PDB entry 6OW4 | X-ray diffraction, 1.99 A resolution | chains A and E of the 4 polymer chains in the assembly

# Chain A (and E)
Protein: Oxidoreductase, short chain dehydrogenase/reductase family protein
Source organism: Bifidobacterium adolescentis L2-32
Notes: chain E of this document is another copy of the same molecule, construct and numbering; everything in this record applies to it too
UniProtKB: A7A7R9 (A7A7R9_BIFAD); numbering as in UniProt (aligned over 1-294)
Sequence (294 residues; numbered 1 to 294; the number before each row is that of its first residue):
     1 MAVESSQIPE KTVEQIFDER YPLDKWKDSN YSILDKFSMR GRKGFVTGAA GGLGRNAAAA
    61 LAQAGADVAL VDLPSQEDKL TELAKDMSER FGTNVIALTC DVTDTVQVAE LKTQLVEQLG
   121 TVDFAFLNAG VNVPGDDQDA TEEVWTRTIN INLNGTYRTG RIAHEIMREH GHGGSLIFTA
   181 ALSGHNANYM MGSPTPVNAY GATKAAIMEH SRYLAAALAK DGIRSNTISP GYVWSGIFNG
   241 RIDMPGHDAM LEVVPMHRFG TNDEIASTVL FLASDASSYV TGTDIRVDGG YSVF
Not modelled in the structure: 1-16 (chain E: 1-10, 240-243)
Construct notes: conflict Ala181 (Ser in A7A7R9)
Ligand contacts: NAD (nicotinamide-adenine-dinucleotide): Gly48, Ala50, Gly51, Gly52, Leu53, Asp72, Leu73, Cys100, Asp101, Val102, Thr103, Asn128, Ala129, Gly130, Val131, Ile151, Thr179, Ala180, Ala181, Tyr200, Lys204, Pro230, Gly231, Tyr232, Val233, Ser235, Ile237, Phe238
What the authors report for this chain:
  - binding site for NAD: Gly48, Asp72, Cys100, Asp101, Val102, Asn128, Gly130, Val131, Thr179, Tyr200, Lys204, Gly231, Val233, Ser235, Ile237, Phe238
  - conformationally variable residues (helix shift, loop rearrangement, order/disorder transition): Asp101, Tyr200, Ser235 to Pro245
  - catalytic residues: Tyr200 (proposed by the authors, not directly observed)
  - mutagenesis - Y200A: abolished catalytic activity
  - mutagenesis - S183A: decreased catalytic activity
  - mutagenesis - Y200A: abolished binding to NADH

# How chain A and chain E interact
Contacting residue pairs (139; chain A residue first):
  Phe17(A) with Trp234(E), hydrophobic; His247(E)
  Asp18(A) with Trp234(E); Asn239(E)
  Tyr21(A) with Trp234(E); His247(E), hydrogen bond; Arg258(E); Phe259(E), hydrogen bond (side chain-backbone); Thr261(E)
  Leu23(A) with Arg55(E); Asn56(E), hydrogen bond (backbone-side chain); Trp234(E); Ser235(E); Gly236(E); Asn262(E), hydrogen bond (backbone-side chain)
  Asp24(A) with Arg55(E), salt bridge; Asn56(E)
  Lys25(A) with Asp263(E), salt bridge
  Trp26(A) with Asn56(E); Ala59(E), hydrophobic; Leu83(E), hydrophobic; Asp86(E); Met87(E), hydrophobic; Arg90(E)
  Lys27(A) with Asp86(E), salt bridge; Arg90(E), hydrogen bond (backbone-side chain)
  Ser29(A) with Arg90(E)
  Tyr31(A) with Gln63(E), hydrogen bond (backbone-side chain); Asp263(E)
  Ser32(A) with Gln63(E), hydrogen bond
  Ile33(A) with Ala60(E); Gln63(E), hydrogen bond (backbone-side chain); Asp263(E); Leu270(E), hydrophobic
  Lys36(A) with Asp263(E), salt bridge
  Phe37(A) with Phe37(E), hydrophobic; Ser267(E); Leu270(E), hydrophobic
  Arg55(A) with Leu23(E); Asp24(E), salt bridge
  Asn56(A) with Leu23(E), hydrogen bond (side chain-backbone); Asp24(E), hydrogen bond; Trp26(E), hydrogen bond
  Ala59(A) with Trp26(E), hydrophobic
  Ala60(A) with Ile33(E)
  Gln63(A) with Tyr31(E), hydrogen bond (side chain-backbone); Ser32(E); Ile33(E), hydrogen bond (side chain-backbone)
  Leu83(A) with Trp26(E), hydrophobic
  Asp86(A) with Trp26(E); Lys27(E)
  Met87(A) with Trp26(E), hydrophobic
  Arg90(A) with Trp26(E); Lys27(E), hydrogen bond (side chain-backbone)
  Arg212(A) with Ser292(E), hydrogen bond (side chain-backbone); Val293(E), hydrogen bond (side chain-backbone)
  Ala216(A) with Val293(E), hydrophobic
  Ala219(A) with Pro255(E), hydrophobic; Met256(E)
  Tyr232(A) with Tyr279(E), hydrogen bond (backbone-side chain)
  Trp234(A) with Glu14(E); Phe17(E), hydrophobic; Tyr21(E); Leu23(E)
  Ser235(A) with Leu23(E)
  Asn239(A) with Glu14(E)
  Gly240(A) with Glu14(E), hydrogen bond (backbone-side chain)
  Ile242(A) with Phe17(E)
  Asp243(A) with Phe17(E)
  Met244(A) with Arg20(E)
  His247(A) with Phe17(E); Arg20(E); Tyr21(E), hydrogen bond
  Val254(A) with Tyr279(E)
  Pro255(A) with Ala216(E), hydrophobic; Ala219(E), hydrophobic
  Met256(A) with Ala219(E); Arg224(E); Ser278(E); Tyr279(E), hydrophobic; Thr281(E)
  Arg258(A) with Tyr21(E); Ser278(E); Tyr279(E), hydrogen bond (backbone-side chain)
  Phe259(A) with Tyr21(E), hydrogen bond (backbone-side chain); Tyr279(E)
  Gly260(A) with Tyr279(E), hydrogen bond (backbone-side chain)
  Thr261(A) with Tyr21(E)
  Asn262(A) with Leu23(E), hydrogen bond (side chain-backbone)
  Asp263(A) with Lys25(E), salt bridge; Tyr31(E); Ile33(E); Lys36(E), salt bridge
  Glu264(A) with Ser278(E), hydrogen bond; Tyr279(E)
  Ser267(A) with Lys36(E); Phe37(E); Phe271(E); Ala276(E), hydrogen bond (side chain-backbone)
  Thr268(A) with Phe271(E)
  Leu270(A) with Ile33(E), hydrophobic; Phe37(E), hydrophobic
  Phe271(A) with Ser267(E); Thr268(E); Phe271(E), hydrophobic
  Ala276(A) with Glu264(E); Ser267(E), hydrogen bond (backbone-side chain)
  Ser278(A) with Met256(E); Arg258(E); Glu264(E), hydrogen bond
  Tyr279(A) with Tyr232(E); Val254(E); Met256(E), hydrophobic; Arg258(E), hydrogen bond (side chain-backbone); Phe259(E); Gly260(E), hydrogen bond (side chain-backbone); Glu264(E); Val287(E); Asp288(E); Gly289(E), hydrogen bond (backbone-backbone)
  Val280(A) with Arg286(E)
  Thr281(A) with Gly289(E); Gly290(E)
  Gly282(A) with Ser292(E); Val293(E)
  Thr283(A) with Arg286(E)
  Arg286(A) with Val280(E); Thr283(E)
  Val287(A) with Tyr279(E); Val280(E), hydrophobic
  Asp288(A) with Tyr279(E), hydrogen bond (backbone-backbone)
  Gly289(A) with Tyr279(E), hydrogen bond (backbone-backbone); Thr281(E)
  Gly290(A) with Thr281(E)
  Ser292(A) with Arg212(E), hydrogen bond (backbone-side chain); Gly282(E)
  Val293(A) with Arg212(E), hydrogen bond (backbone-side chain); Ala216(E), hydrophobic; Gly282(E)
Interface residues without a listed pair, chain A (76 interface residues in all): Arg20, Pro22, Asp28, Leu34, Ala64, Phe91, Ala215, Gly236, Leu251, Ala266, Asp284, Ile285, Phe294
Interface residues without a listed pair, chain E (75 interface residues in all): Ile16, Asp18, Pro22, Asp28, Ser29, Leu34, Ala64, Phe91, Ala215, Leu251, Ala266, Asp284, Ile285, Phe294

# In short
Chain A and chain E form an interface of 76 and 75 residues respectively, with 34 hydrogen bonds and 7 salt
bridges. Polar contacts include Asp24(A)-Arg55(E), Lys25(A)-Asp263(E) and Lys27(A)-Asp86(E). Chain A binds
NAD. The paper reports the catalytic residue Tyr200(A); Y200A of chain A abolishes catalytic activity.
Chain A and chain E are both Oxidoreductase, short chain dehydrogenase/reductase family protein
(Bifidobacterium adolescentis L2-32); the structure, Structure of the NADH-bound form of 20beta-Hydroxysteroid
Dehydrogenase from Bifidobacterium adolescentis strain L2-32, was determined by X-ray diffraction (same
publication as 6M9U).
